Entry 8BA7 (electron microscopy, 4.40 A resolution (low resolution: residue-level contacts below are approximate; hydrogen-bond / salt-bridge calls are withheld)); this record covers chains D and E of the 14 polymer chains in the assembly.

# Chain D (and E)
Protein: Chaperonin GroEL
Source organism: Escherichia coli
Notes: EC 5.6.1.7; chain E of this document is another copy of the same molecule, construct and numbering; everything in this record applies to it too
Reference sequence: P0A6F5 (CH60_ECOLI); numbering as in UniProt (aligned over 2-548)
Sequence (547 residues; each row starts with the number of its first residue):
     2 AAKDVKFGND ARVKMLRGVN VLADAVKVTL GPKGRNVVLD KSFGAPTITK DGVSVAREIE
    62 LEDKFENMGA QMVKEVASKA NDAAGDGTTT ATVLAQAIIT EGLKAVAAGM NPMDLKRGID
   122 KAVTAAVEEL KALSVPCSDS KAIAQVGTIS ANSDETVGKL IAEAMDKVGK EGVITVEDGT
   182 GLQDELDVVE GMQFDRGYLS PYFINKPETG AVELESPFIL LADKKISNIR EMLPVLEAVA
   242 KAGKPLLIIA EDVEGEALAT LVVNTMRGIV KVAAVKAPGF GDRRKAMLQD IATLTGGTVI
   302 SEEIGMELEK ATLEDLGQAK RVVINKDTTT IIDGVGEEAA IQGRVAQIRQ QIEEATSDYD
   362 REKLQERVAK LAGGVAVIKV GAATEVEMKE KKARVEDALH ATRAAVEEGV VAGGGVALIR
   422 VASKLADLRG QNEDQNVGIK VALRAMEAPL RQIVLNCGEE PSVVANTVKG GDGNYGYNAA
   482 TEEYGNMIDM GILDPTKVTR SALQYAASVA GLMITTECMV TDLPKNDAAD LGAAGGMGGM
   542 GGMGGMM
Disordered / not traced: 526-548

# Interface between chain D and chain E
Contacting residue pairs (56; chain D residue first):
  Ala-2(D) / Glu-61(E)
  Ala-3(D) / Glu-61(E)
  Ala-3(D) / Leu-62(E)
  Ala-3(D) / Glu-63(E)
  Lys-4(D) / Glu-59(E)
  Lys-4(D) / Glu-61(E)
  Val-6(D) / Ile-60(E)
  Phe-8(D) / Val-22(E)
  Phe-8(D) / Asp-25(E)
  Phe-8(D) / Ala-26(E)
  Lys-65(D) / Asp-41(E)
  Met-69(D) / Asp-41(E)
  Met-69(D) / Pro-47(E)
  Gln-72(D) / Ala-46(E)
  Gln-72(D) / Pro-47(E)
  Met-73(D) / Pro-47(E)
  Met-73(D) / Ile-49(E)
  Glu-76(D) / Ala-46(E)
  Asn-112(D) / Cys-458(E)
  Met-114(D) / Lys-34(E)
  Met-114(D) / Gly-35(E)
  Met-114(D) / Arg-36(E)
  Arg-197(D) / Glu-386(E)
  Asn-229(D) / Lys-272(E)
  Arg-231(D) / Ala-241(E)
  Arg-231(D) / Ile-270(E)
  Glu-257(D) / Arg-268(E)
  Glu-257(D) / Gly-269(E)
  Glu-257(D) / Ile-270(E)
  Phe-281(D) / Gly-180(E)
  Phe-281(D) / Thr-181(E)
  Phe-281(D) / Gly-182(E)
  Phe-281(D) / Ala-383(E)
  Phe-281(D) / Glu-386(E)
  Gly-282(D) / Thr-181(E)
  Asp-283(D) / Thr-181(E)
  Arg-285(D) / Glu-386(E)
  Tyr-360(D) / Ala-384(E)
  Leu-513(D) / Asn-37(E)
  Leu-513(D) / Ile-49(E)
  Thr-516(D) / Arg-36(E)
  Thr-516(D) / Asn-37(E)
  Thr-517(D) / Asn-37(E)
  Thr-517(D) / Val-39(E)
  Glu-518(D) / Arg-36(E)
  Glu-518(D) / Asn-37(E)
  Cys-519(D) / Ala-26(E)
  Cys-519(D) / Val-38(E)
  Cys-519(D) / Val-39(E)
  Met-520(D) / Val-39(E)
  Val-521(D) / Val-39(E)
  Val-521(D) / Asp-41(E)
  Val-521(D) / Ile-60(E)
  Thr-522(D) / Asp-41(E)
  Asp-523(D) / Asp-41(E)
  Leu-524(D) / Glu-63(E)
Also at the interface, not in a pair above, chain D (34 interface residues in all): Pro-113, Ser-228, Gly-280
Also at the interface, not in a pair above, chain E (35 interface residues in all): Val-29, Leu-40, Ser-43, Leu-183, Gly-459

# Summary
34 residues of chain D and 35 residues of chain E are in contact.
Chain D and chain E are both Chaperonin GroEL (Escherichia coli); the structure, CryoEM structure of
nucleotide-free GroEL-Rubisco, was determined by electron microscopy (same publication as 8BA8 and 8BA9).
